7C2E - chains A and N of the 5 polymer chains in the assembly; structure by electron microscopy, 4.20 A resolution (low resolution: residue-level contacts below are approximate; hydrogen-bond / salt-bridge calls are withheld).

[Chain A]
Name: Guanine nucleotide-binding protein G(s) subunit alpha isoforms short
From: Homo sapiens
Sequence (394 residues; numbered 1 to 394; the number before each row is that of its first residue):
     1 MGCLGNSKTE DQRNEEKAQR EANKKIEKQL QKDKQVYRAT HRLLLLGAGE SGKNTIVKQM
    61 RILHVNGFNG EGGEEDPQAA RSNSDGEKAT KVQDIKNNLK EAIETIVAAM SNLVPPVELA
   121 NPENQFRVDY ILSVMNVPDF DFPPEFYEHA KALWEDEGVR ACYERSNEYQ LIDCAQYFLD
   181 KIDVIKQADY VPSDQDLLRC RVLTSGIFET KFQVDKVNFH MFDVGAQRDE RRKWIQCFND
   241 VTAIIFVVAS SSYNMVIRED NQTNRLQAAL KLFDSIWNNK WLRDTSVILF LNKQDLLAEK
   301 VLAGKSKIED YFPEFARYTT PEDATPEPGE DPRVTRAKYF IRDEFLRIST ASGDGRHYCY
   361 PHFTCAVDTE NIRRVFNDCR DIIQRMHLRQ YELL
Not modelled in the structure: 1-10, 48-204, 250-263, 294-307, 365-370

[Chain N]
Name: Nanobody 35|Lama glama
From: Lama glama
Notes: antibody fragment or engineered binder
Sequence (138 residues; row label = number of the first residue in the row):
     1 QVQLQESGGG LVQPGGSLRL SCAASGFTFS NYKMNWVRQA PGKGLEWVSD ISQSGASISY
    61 TGSVKGRFTI SRDNAKNTLY LQMNSLKPED TAVYYCARCP APFTRDCFDV TSTTYAYRGQ
   121 GTQVTVSSHH HHHHEPEA
Not modelled in the structure: 127-138
Disulfides: Cys-22/Cys-96, Cys-99/Cys-107

[How chain A and chain N interact]
Pairs across the interface - 38 pairs, chain A then chain N:
  Arg-228(A) with Thr-113(N); Thr-114(N)
  Asp-229(A) with Thr-111(N); Thr-113(N)
  Glu-230(A) with Thr-113(N); Thr-114(N); Tyr-115(N)
  Arg-231(A) with Phe-108(N); Thr-111(N)
  Arg-232(A) with Pro-100(N); Phe-108(N); Tyr-115(N)
  Ile-235(A) with Phe-108(N)
  Asn-264(A) with Lys-43(N); Glu-46(N)
  Gln-267(A) with Trp-47(N); Thr-61(N); Gly-62(N)
  Lys-271(A) with Asn-35(N); Trp-47(N); Cys-107(N); Asp-109(N)
  Leu-272(A) with Phe-108(N)
  Ser-275(A) with Asp-106(N); Cys-107(N)
  Asn-278(A) with Thr-104(N); Arg-105(N); Asp-106(N)
  Asn-279(A) with Asp-106(N)
  Lys-280(A) with Pro-102(N); Phe-103(N); Thr-104(N)
  Tyr-311(A) with Gly-62(N); Ser-63(N)
  Phe-312(A) with Gly-62(N)
  Pro-313(A) with Gly-62(N); Ser-63(N)
  Glu-314(A) with Lys-65(N)
Other interface residues (no listed pair), chain A (21 interface residues in all): Ala-268, Asp-274, Asp-310
Other interface residues (no listed pair), chain N (25 interface residues in all): Tyr-60, Val-110, Ala-116, Tyr-117

[Overview]
21 residues of chain A and 25 residues of chain N are in contact.
Chain A is Guanine nucleotide-binding protein G(s) subunit alpha isoforms short (Homo sapiens) and chain N is
Nanobody 35|Lama glama (Lama glama); the structure, GLP-1R-Gs complex structure with a small molecule full
agonist, was determined by electron microscopy.
